7B20 - chains A and B of the 8 polymer chains in the assembly; structure by X-ray diffraction, 2.18 A resolution.

== Chain A (and B) ==
Name: DtxR family iron (Metal) dependent repressor
From: Saccharopolyspora erythraea (strain ATCC 11635 / DSM 40517 / JCM 4748 / NBRC 13426 / NCIMB 8594 / NRRL 2338)
Notes: chain B of this document is another copy of the same molecule, construct and numbering; everything in this record applies to it too
UniProt: A0A2A9J1W2 (A0A2A9J1W2_SACEN); residues 1-231 here = UniProt positions 1-231
Sequence (233 residues; row label = number of the first residue in the row; numbers below 1 keep their minus sign (Gly-1 is residue -1)):
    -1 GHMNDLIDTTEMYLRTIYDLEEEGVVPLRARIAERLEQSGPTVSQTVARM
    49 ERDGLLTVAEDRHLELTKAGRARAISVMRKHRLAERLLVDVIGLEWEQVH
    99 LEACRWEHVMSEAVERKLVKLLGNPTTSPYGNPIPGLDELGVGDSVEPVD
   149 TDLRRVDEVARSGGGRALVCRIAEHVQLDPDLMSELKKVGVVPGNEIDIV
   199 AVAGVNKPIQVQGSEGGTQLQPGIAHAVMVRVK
Unresolved in the structure: -1 to 2, 141-231 (chain B: -1 to 1, 141-142)
Construct notes: expression tag (-1 to 0)
Bound ions: Fe2+ site 1: Met10, Cys102, Glu105, His106; Fe2+ site 2: His79, Glu83, His98 (shared with 2 residues of chain dd)
What the authors report for this chain:
  - binding site for consensus DNA-binding sequence: Thr7, Tyr11, Arg27, Ala28, Arg29, Gln36, Ser37, Pro39, Thr40, Ser42, Gln43, Thr44, Arg47, Arg50, Arg60

== Chain A / chain B interface ==
Contacting residue pairs (33):
  Val89(A) - Val89(B)  hydrophobic
  Val89(A) - Leu119(B)
  Ile90(A) - Lys115(B)
  Gly91(A) - Lys115(B)
  Leu92(A) - Val112(B)  hydrophobic
  Glu93(A) - Lys115(B)  salt bridge
  Gln96(A) - Ala111(B)
  Glu100(A) - Val107(B)
  Glu100(A) - Met108(B)
  Glu100(A) - Ser109(B)  hydrogen bond
  Glu100(A) - Val112(B)
  Arg103(A) - Val107(B)  hydrogen bond (side chain-backbone)
  Arg103(A) - Ser109(B)
  Trp104(A) - Trp104(B)  hydrophobic
  Trp104(A) - Val107(B)
  Trp104(A) - Met108(B)  hydrophobic
  Trp104(A) - Val112(B)  hydrophobic
  Val107(A) - Glu100(B)
  Val107(A) - Arg103(B)  hydrogen bond (backbone-side chain)
  Val107(A) - Trp104(B)
  Val107(A) - Val107(B)  hydrophobic
  Met108(A) - Glu100(B)
  Met108(A) - Trp104(B)  hydrophobic
  Ser109(A) - Glu100(B)  hydrogen bond
  Ser109(A) - Arg103(B)
  Ala111(A) - Gln96(B)
  Val112(A) - Leu92(B)  hydrophobic
  Val112(A) - Glu100(B)
  Val112(A) - Trp104(B)  hydrophobic
  Lys115(A) - Ile90(B)
  Lys115(A) - Gly91(B)  hydrogen bond (side chain-backbone)
  Lys115(A) - Glu93(B)  salt bridge
  Leu119(A) - Val89(B)
Interface residues without a listed pair, chain A (20 interface residues in all): Ile5, Leu85, Leu86, Leu116
Interface residues without a listed pair, chain B (20 interface residues in all): Ile5, Leu85, Leu86, Leu116

== In short ==
The chain A/chain B interface involves 20 residues from each chain, with 5 hydrogen bonds and 2 salt bridges.
Among the polar pairs are Glu93(A)-Lys115(B), Glu100(A)-Ser109(B) and Arg103(A)-Val107(B). The Fe2+ site 1 is
built by Met10(A), Cys102(A), Glu105(A) and His106(A). From the paper: a binding site for consensus
DNA-binding sequence at Thr7(A), Tyr11(A) and Arg27(A) among others.
Chain A and chain B are both DtxR family iron (Metal) dependent repressor (Saccharopolyspora erythraea (strain
ATCC 11635 / DSM 40517 / JCM 4748 / NBRC 13426 / NCIMB 8594 / NRRL 2338)); the structure, DtxR-like
iron-dependent regulator IdeR complexed with iron and its consensus DNA-binding sequence, was determined by
X-ray diffraction (same publication as 7B1V, 7B1Y, 7B23, 7B24 and 7B25).
